PDB entry 6PIF | electron microscopy, 3.40 A resolution | chains H and 1 of the 11 polymer chains in the assembly

[Chain H]
Molecule: type I-F CRISPR-associated endoribonuclease Cas6/Csy4
Organism: Vibrio cholerae
Sequence (198 residues; numbered 2 to 199; the number before each row is that of its first residue):
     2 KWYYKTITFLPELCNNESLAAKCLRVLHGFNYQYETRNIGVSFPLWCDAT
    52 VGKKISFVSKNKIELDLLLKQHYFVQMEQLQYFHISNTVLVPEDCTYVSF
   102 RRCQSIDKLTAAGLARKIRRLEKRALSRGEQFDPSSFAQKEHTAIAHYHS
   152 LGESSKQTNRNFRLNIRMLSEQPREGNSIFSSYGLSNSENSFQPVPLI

[Chain 1]
Molecule: guide RNA
Organism: Vibrio cholerae
Sequence (60 nucleotides; row label = number of the first residue in the row):
     1 CUGAUAACUUACAGGACGCUUUGGCUUCAUUGCUUUUCAGGUGAACUGCC
    51 GAGUAGGUAG

[Chain H / chain 1 interface]
Pairs across the interface (39):
  His29(H) with G60(1), sugar contact
  Tyr33(H) with G60(1), hydrogen bond to the phosphate
  Arg103(H) with G60(1), hydrogen bond to the base
  Gln105(H) with U58(1), base contact; A59(1), hydrogen bond to the base
  Asp108(H) with C46(1), hydrogen bond to the base
  Lys109(H) with U58(1), hydrogen bond to the base
  Ala113(H) with C46(1), phosphate contact
  Arg117(H) with C46(1), salt bridge to the phosphate; U47(1), salt bridge to the phosphate; G48(1), phosphate contact
  Lys118(H) with A55(1), salt bridge to the phosphate
  Arg120(H) with G48(1), salt bridge to the phosphate
  Arg121(H) with C49(1), salt bridge to the phosphate; C50(1), salt bridge to the phosphate; G51(1), hydrogen bond to the base
  Leu122(H) with G51(1), base contact; G53(1), sugar contact; U54(1), phosphate contact
  Lys124(H) with C49(1), salt bridge to the phosphate
  Arg125(H) with G51(1), salt bridge to the phosphate; A52(1), salt bridge to the phosphate; G53(1), salt bridge to the phosphate
  Ser137(H) with U54(1), base contact
  Phe138(H) with U54(1), phosphate contact
  Ala139(H) with U54(1), base contact
  Tyr149(H) with A45(1), base contact
  Ser151(H) with A45(1), hydrogen bond to the base
  Ser156(H) with G60(1), sugar contact
  Arg161(H) with C46(1), hydrogen bond to the sugar; U47(1), hydrogen bond to the sugar; G60(1), base contact
  Asn162(H) with A45(1), sugar contact
  Phe163(H) with C46(1), base contact; G60(1), stacking on the base
  Arg164(H) with A45(1), salt bridge to the phosphate
  Asn188(H) with U58(1), hydrogen bond to the phosphate
  Ser189(H) with A59(1), hydrogen bond to the phosphate
  Glu190(H) with U58(1), phosphate contact
Interface residues without a listed pair, chain H (34 interface residues in all): Arg102, Cys104, Thr111, Lys157, Gln158, Ser183, Tyr184
Interface residues without a listed pair, chain 1 (15 interface residues in all): G57

[Overview]
Chain H and chain 1 form an interface of 34 and 15 residues respectively; the contacts include 11 hydrogen
bonds, 11 salt bridges and 1 aromatic stacking contact. Polar contacts include Arg103(H)-G60(1),
Gln105(H)-A59(1) and Asp108(H)-C46(1).
Here chain H is type I-F CRISPR-associated endoribonuclease Cas6/Csy4 and chain 1 is guide RNA, both from
Vibrio cholerae. Entry 6PIF (V. cholerae TniQ-Cascade complex, open conformation) was determined by electron
microscopy (same publication as 6PIG and 6PIJ).
